PDB entry 7LXX | electron microscopy, 3.00 A resolution | chains H and L of the 3 polymer chains in the assembly

== Chain H ==
Protein: S2L28 Fab Heavy Chain variable region
Organism: Homo sapiens
Notes: antibody fragment or engineered binder
Amino-acid sequence (126 residues; row label = number of the first residue in the row):
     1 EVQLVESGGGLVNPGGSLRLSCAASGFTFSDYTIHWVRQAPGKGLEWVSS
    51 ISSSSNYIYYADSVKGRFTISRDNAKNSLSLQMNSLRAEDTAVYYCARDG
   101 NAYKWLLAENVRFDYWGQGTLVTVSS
Cystine bridges: Cys22-Cys96

== Chain L ==
Protein: S2L28 Fab Light Chain variable region
Organism: Homo sapiens
Notes: antibody fragment or engineered binder
Amino-acid sequence (107 residues; numbered 4 to 110; the number before each row is that of its first residue):
     4 VTQPASVSGSPGQSITISCTGTSSDVGGYNYVSWYQQHPGKAPKLMIYDV
    54 SDRPSGVSNRFSGSKSGNTASLTISGLQAEDEADYYCSSYTSSSTPNWVF
   104 GGGTKLT
Cystine bridges: Cys22-Cys90

== Chain H / chain L interface ==
Contacting residue pairs (29; chain H residue first):
  Val37(H) - Phe103(L)  hydrophobic
  Gln39(H) - Gln40(L)  hydrogen bond
  Gln39(H) - Tyr89(L)  hydrogen bond
  Lys43(H) - Tyr89(L)
  Gly44(H) - Tyr89(L)
  Leu45(H) - Tyr89(L)
  Leu45(H) - Phe103(L)
  Trp47(H) - Trp101(L)
  Trp47(H) - Phe103(L)
  Tyr95(H) - Gln40(L)
  Tyr95(H) - Ala45(L)  hydrophobic
  Leu107(H) - Tyr34(L)
  Glu109(H) - Tyr34(L)
  Glu109(H) - Tyr93(L)
  Glu109(H) - Trp101(L)  hydrogen bond (backbone-side chain)
  Asn110(H) - Tyr34(L)
  Asn110(H) - Asp52(L)  hydrogen bond
  Val111(H) - Trp101(L)
  Arg112(H) - Tyr38(L)
  Arg112(H) - Tyr51(L)
  Arg112(H) - Asp52(L)  salt bridge
  Phe113(H) - Tyr38(L)  hydrogen bond (backbone-side chain)
  Phe113(H) - Leu48(L)
  Phe113(H) - Phe103(L)  hydrophobic
  Asp114(H) - Leu48(L)
  Trp116(H) - Ala45(L)  hydrophobic
  Trp116(H) - Pro46(L)  hydrogen bond (side chain-backbone)
  Gly117(H) - Ala45(L)
  Gln118(H) - Gly43(L)
Other interface residues (no listed pair), chain H (21 interface residues in all): Glu46, Ser50, Tyr59, Ala108
Other interface residues (no listed pair), chain L (18 interface residues in all): Ser36, Lys44, Pro99, Asn100, Gly105

== In short ==
21 residues of chain H face 18 of chain L across their interface; the contacts include 6 hydrogen bonds and 1
salt bridge. Polar contacts include Arg112(H)-Asp52(L), Gln39(H)-Gln40(L) and Gln39(H)-Tyr89(L).
Here chain H is S2L28 Fab Heavy Chain variable region and chain L is S2L28 Fab Light Chain variable region,
both from Homo sapiens. Entry 7LXX (SARS-CoV-2 S/S2M11/S2L28 Local Refinement) was determined by electron
microscopy (same publication as 7LXW).
